9BPG - chains M and Q of the 19 polymer chains in the assembly; structure by electron microscopy, 3.30 A resolution.

Chain M:
Protein: ATP synthase subunit d
Organism: Artemia franciscana
Chain sequence (219 residues; numbered 0 to 218; the number before each row is that of its first residue; numbering starts at 0):
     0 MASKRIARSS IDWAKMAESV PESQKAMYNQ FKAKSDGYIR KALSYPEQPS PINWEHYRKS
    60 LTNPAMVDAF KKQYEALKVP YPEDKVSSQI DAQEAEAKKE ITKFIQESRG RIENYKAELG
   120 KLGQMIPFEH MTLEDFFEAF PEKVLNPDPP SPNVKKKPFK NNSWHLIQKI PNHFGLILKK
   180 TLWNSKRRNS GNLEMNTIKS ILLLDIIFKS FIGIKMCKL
Unresolved in the structure: 0-6, 40-84, 154-218

Chain Q:
Protein: ATP synthase protein 8
Organism: Artemia franciscana
Reference sequence: Q37707 (ATP8_ARTSF); residue numbers follow UniProt; this construct covers 1-53
Chain sequence (53 residues; each row starts with the number of its first residue):
     1 MPQMMPLPWI MVFLVSMALL WAIMTMVFFL YQPRSVSSAK GFSDRTVYLN WKW
Unresolved in the structure: 1-7

Interface between chain M and chain Q:
Residue-residue contacts - 24 pairs, chain M then chain Q:
  Ser18(M) - Trp51(Q)
  Val19(M) - Trp51(Q)
  Pro20(M) - Tyr48(Q)  hydrophobic
  Gln23(M) - Tyr48(Q)
  Lys24(M) - Leu49(Q)
  Lys24(M) - Asn50(Q)
  Lys24(M) - Trp51(Q)
  Met26(M) - Trp53(Q)
  Tyr27(M) - Trp53(Q)  hydrophobic
  Phe30(M) - Trp53(Q)  hydrophobic
  Gln92(M) - Lys52(Q)
  Glu99(M) - Lys52(Q)  salt bridge
  Phe103(M) - Val47(Q)
  Phe103(M) - Tyr48(Q)
  Phe103(M) - Leu49(Q)
  Arg110(M) - Val47(Q)
  Tyr114(M) - Phe42(Q)  hydrophobic
  Phe135(M) - Pro33(Q)  hydrophobic
  Phe136(M) - Tyr31(Q)
  Phe139(M) - Ser35(Q)
  Val143(M) - Tyr31(Q)
  Ser150(M) - Phe28(Q)
  Val153(M) - Phe28(Q)
  Val153(M) - Tyr31(Q)
Interface residues without a listed pair, chain M (21 interface residues in all): Met15, Glu141
Interface residues without a listed pair, chain Q (15 interface residues in all): Phe29, Arg34, Thr46

In short:
21 residues of chain M and 15 residues of chain Q are in contact, with 1 salt bridge. The salt-bridged pair is
Glu99(M)-Lys52(Q).
Here chain M is ATP synthase subunit d and chain Q is ATP synthase protein 8, both from Artemia franciscana.
Entry 9BPG (Artemia franciscana ATP synthase FO domain, state 1, pH 7.0) was determined by electron microscopy
(same publication as 9B0X and 9B3J).
